7Q6X - chain A; structure by X-ray diffraction, 2.70 A resolution.

# Chain A
Molecule: Cytochrome P-450
Source organism: Streptomyces antibioticus
Reference sequence: Q59819 (Q59819_STRAT); residue numbers follow UniProt; this construct covers 4-407
Sequence (406 residues; each row starts with the number of its first residue):
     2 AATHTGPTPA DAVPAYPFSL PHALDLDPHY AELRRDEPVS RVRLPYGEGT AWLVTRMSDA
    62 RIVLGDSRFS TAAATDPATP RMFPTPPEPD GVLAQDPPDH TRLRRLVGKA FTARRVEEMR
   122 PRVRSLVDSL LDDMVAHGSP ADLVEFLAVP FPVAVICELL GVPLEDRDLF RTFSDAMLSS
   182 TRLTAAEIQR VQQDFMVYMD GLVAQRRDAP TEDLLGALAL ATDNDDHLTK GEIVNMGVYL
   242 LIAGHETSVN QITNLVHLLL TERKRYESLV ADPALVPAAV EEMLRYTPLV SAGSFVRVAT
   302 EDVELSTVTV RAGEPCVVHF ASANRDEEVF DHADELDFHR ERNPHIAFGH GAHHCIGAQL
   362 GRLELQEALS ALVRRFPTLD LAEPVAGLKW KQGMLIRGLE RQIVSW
Unresolved in the structure: 2-10
Sequence notes: expression tag (2-3); engineered mutation Tyr240 (Ser in Q59819)
Bound ions: heme Fe near Cys356 (its only coordinating residue here)
Ligand contacts:
  - 6-deoxyerythronolide b (DEB): Met83, Phe84, Leu94, Met178, Leu179, Tyr240, Ile243, Ala244, Thr248, Val291, Ser295, Phe296, Leu396, Ile397
  - heme (HEM): Leu65, Val93, Leu94, His101, Arg105, Phe112, Ile157, Leu241, Ala244, Gly245, Thr248, Ser249, Gln252, Leu285, Leu290, Phe296, Arg298, Phe321, Ile347, Ala348, Phe349, Gly350, Ala353, His354, His355, Cys356, Ile357, Gly358, Leu361, Gly362, Glu365, Leu366
From the paper describing this entry:
  - binding site for 6-deoxyerythronolide b: Met83, Phe84, Leu94, Met178, Leu179, Tyr240, Ile243, Ala244, Thr248, Val291, Ala293, Gly294, Ser295, Phe296, Leu396, Ile397
  - mutagenesis - S240Y: increased binding to 6-deoxyerythronolide b

# Summary
Chain A binds heme and 6-deoxyerythronolide b. From the paper: a binding site for 6-deoxyerythronolide b at
Met83, Phe84 and Leu94 among others; S240Y increases binding to 6-deoxyerythronolide b.
Chain A is Cytochrome P-450 (Streptomyces antibioticus); the structure, OleP mutant S240Y in complex with
6DEB, was determined by X-ray diffraction together with 7Q6R and 7Q89 from the same study.
